Entry 7ASH (electron microscopy, 4.20 A resolution (low resolution: residue-level contacts below are approximate; hydrogen-bond / salt-bridge calls are withheld)); this record covers chains D and N of the 18 polymer chains in the assembly.

== Chain D (and N) ==
Protein: Gag protein
Organism: Human immunodeficiency virus 1
Notes: chain N of this document is another copy of the same molecule, construct and numbering; everything in this record applies to it too
UniProt: C9DXR6 (C9DXR6_9HIV1); residues 146-378 here correspond to UniProt positions 15-247 (UniProt number = residue number - 131)
Amino-acid sequence (233 residues; row label = number of the first residue in the row):
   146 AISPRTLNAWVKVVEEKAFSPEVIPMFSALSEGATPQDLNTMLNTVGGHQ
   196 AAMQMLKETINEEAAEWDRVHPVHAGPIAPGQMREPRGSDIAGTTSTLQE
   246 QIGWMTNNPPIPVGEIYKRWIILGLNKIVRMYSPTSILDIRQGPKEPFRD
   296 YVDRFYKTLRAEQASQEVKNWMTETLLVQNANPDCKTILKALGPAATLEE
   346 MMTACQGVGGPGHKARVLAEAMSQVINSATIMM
Cystine bridges: Cys330-Cys350
Differences from the reference sequence: engineered mutation Ile371 (Thr240 in C9DXR6)

== Chain D / chain N interface ==
Residue-residue contacts (14):
  Arg150(D) with Glu208(N); Leu268(N)
  Thr151(D) with Arg264(N)
  Ala154(D) with Leu268(N)
  Val158(D) with Asn271(N)
  Glu161(D) with Arg275(N)
  Pro170(D) with Pro170(N)
  Met171(D) with Ile169(N); Asn271(N)
  Ala174(D) with Ile169(N); Ile267(N)
  Leu175(D) with Arg264(N)
  Glu177(D) with Glu260(N); Arg264(N)
Other interface residues (no listed pair), chain D (15 interface residues in all): Ala146, Ile147, Ser148, Lys157, Glu167
Other interface residues (no listed pair), chain N (10 interface residues in all): Glu167

== Summary ==
The interface between chain D and chain N involves 15 residues on one side and 10 on the other.
Both chains are Gag protein (Human immunodeficiency virus 1). Entry 7ASH (HIV-1 Gag immature lattice.
GagdeltaMASP1T8I) was determined by electron microscopy together with 7ASL from the same study.
